PDB entry 6ZLO | electron microscopy, 2.90 A resolution | chain A

# Chain A
Name: Dihydrolipoyllysine-residue acetyltransferase component of pyruvate dehydrogenase complex, mitochondrial
Source organism: Neurospora crassa (strain ATCC 24698 / 74-OR23-1A / CBS 708.71 / DSM 1257 / FGSC 987)
Notes: EC 2.3.1.12
UniProt: P20285 (ODP2_NEUCR); numbering as in UniProt (aligned over 227-458)
Amino-acid sequence (278 residues; each row starts with the number of its first residue):
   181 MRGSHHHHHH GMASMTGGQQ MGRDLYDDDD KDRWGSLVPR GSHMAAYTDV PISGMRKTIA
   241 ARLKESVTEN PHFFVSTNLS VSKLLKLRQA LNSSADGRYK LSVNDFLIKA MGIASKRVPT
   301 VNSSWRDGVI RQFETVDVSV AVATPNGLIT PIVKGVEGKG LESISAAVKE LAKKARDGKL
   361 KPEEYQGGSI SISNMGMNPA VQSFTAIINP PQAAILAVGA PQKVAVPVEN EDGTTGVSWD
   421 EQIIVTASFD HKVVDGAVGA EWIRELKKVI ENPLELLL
Disordered / not traced: 181-226
Construct notes: initiating methionine (181); expression tag (182-226)
Swiss-Prot annotation at these positions:
  - active site: His431, Asp435

# Overview
From UniProt: active-site residues His431 and Asp435.
Chain A is Dihydrolipoyllysine-residue acetyltransferase component of pyruvate dehydrogenase complex,
mitochondrial (Neurospora crassa (strain ATCC 24698 / 74-OR23-1A / CBS 708.71 / DSM 1257 / FGSC 987)); the
structure, E2 core of the fungal Pyruvate dehydrogenase complex with asymmetric interior PX30 component, was
determined by electron microscopy, deposited together with 6ZLM.
